PDB entry 2HJ9 | X-ray diffraction, 2.34 A resolution | chains A and C of the 4 polymer chains in the assembly

== Chain A ==
Molecule: Autoinducer 2-binding periplasmic protein luxP
Source organism: Vibrio harveyi
UniProtKB: P54300 (LUXP_VIBHA); residue numbers follow UniProt; this construct covers 27-365
Sequence (339 residues; numbered 27 to 365; the number before each row is that of its first residue):
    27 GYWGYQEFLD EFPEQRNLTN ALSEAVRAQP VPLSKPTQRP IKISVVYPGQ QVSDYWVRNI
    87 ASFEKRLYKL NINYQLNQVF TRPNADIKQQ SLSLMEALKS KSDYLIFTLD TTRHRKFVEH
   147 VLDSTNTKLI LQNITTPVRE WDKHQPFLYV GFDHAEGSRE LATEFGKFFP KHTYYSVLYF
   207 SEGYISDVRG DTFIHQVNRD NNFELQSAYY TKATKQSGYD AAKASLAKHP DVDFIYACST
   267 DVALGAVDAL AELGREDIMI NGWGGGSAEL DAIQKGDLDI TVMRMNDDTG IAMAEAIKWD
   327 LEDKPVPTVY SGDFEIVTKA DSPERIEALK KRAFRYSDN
Small-molecule neighbours: AI2 (3a-methyl-5,6-dihydro-furo[2,3-d][1,3,2]dioxaborole-2,2,6,6a-tetraol): Q77, S79, Y81, W82, N159, F206, R215, C264, S265, T266, W289, R310

== Chain C ==
Molecule: Autoinducer 2 sensor kinase/phosphatase luxQ
Source organism: Vibrio harveyi
Notes: EC 3.1.3.-; fragment: periplasmic domain (residues 53-271)
UniProtKB: P54302 (LUXQ_VIBHA); numbering as in UniProt (aligned over 53-271)
Sequence (221 residues; numbered 51 to 271; the number before each row is that of its first residue):
    51 GSKQQTSALI HNIFDSHFAA IQIHHDSNSK SEVIRDFYTD RDTDVLNFFF LSIDQSDPSH
   111 TPEFRFLTDH KGIIWDDGNA HFYGVNDLIL DSLANRVSFS NNWYYINVMT SIGSRHMLVR
   171 RVPILDPSTG EVLGFSFNAV VLDNNFALME KLKSESNVDN VVLVANSVPL ANSLIGDEPY
   231 NVADVLQRKS SDKRLDKLLV IETPIVVNAV TTELCLLTVQ D
Not modelled in the structure: 51, 239-247, 271
From the paper describing this entry:
  - mutagenesis - S81R, A221P: decreased signaling in response to AI-2
  - mutagenesis - L59A, L59F, M199V, K203R: decreased catalytic activity
  - mutagenesis - N152A, W153A: increased signaling in response to AI-2
  - mutagenesis - S81R, F132L, Y133A, F196A, A221P: decreased signaling in response to AI2
  - mutagenesis - N152A, W153A: increased signaling in response to AI2

== Chain A / chain C interface ==
Pairs across the interface - 47 pairs, chain A then chain C:
  I113(A) - D127(C)
  I113(A) - G128(C)
  K114(A) - H131(C)
  S117(A) - G128(C)  hydrogen bond (side chain-backbone)
  S117(A) - N129(C)
  S117(A) - H131(C)
  S117(A) - F132(C)
  L118(A) - H131(C)
  L120(A) - F132(C)  hydrophobic
  M121(A) - H131(C)
  M121(A) - F132(C)
  M121(A) - I162(C)  hydrophobic
  L124(A) - F132(C)  hydrophobic
  K125(A) - I162(C)
  T137(A) - L101(C)
  T138(A) - D104(C)  hydrogen bond (side chain-backbone)
  T138(A) - Q105(C)
  T138(A) - P108(C)
  T138(A) - T111(C)
  R139(A) - D127(C)  hydrogen bond (side chain-backbone)
  R139(A) - N129(C)  hydrogen bond
  K142(A) - P108(C)  hydrogen bond (side chain-backbone)
  K142(A) - T111(C)  hydrogen bond (side chain-backbone)
  F143(A) - N129(C)
  F143(A) - F132(C)  hydrophobic
  E145(A) - N194(C)
  E145(A) - F196(C)
  H146(A) - E113(C)  salt bridge
  H146(A) - Y133(C)
  H146(A) - V191(C)
  H146(A) - D193(C)  hydrogen bond (side chain-backbone)
  H146(A) - N194(C)  hydrogen bond (side chain-backbone)
  L148(A) - F196(C)  hydrophobic
  D149(A) - N222(C)
  D149(A) - L224(C)
  E166(A) - F196(C)
  W167(A) - F196(C)
  K169(A) - I225(C)
  H170(A) - F196(C)
  H170(A) - E200(C)  salt bridge
  H170(A) - S223(C)
  H170(A) - L224(C)
  H170(A) - I225(C)
  E208(A) - L101(C)
  E208(A) - S102(C)  hydrogen bond
  G209(A) - Q105(C)
  D213(A) - Q105(C)  hydrogen bond
Interface residues without a listed pair, chain A (29 interface residues in all): R141, V147, S207, Y210, Y236
Interface residues without a listed pair, chain C (29 interface residues in all): F98, S109, P112, S161, N195, A197
From the paper, about this interface:
  - hot spots on chain A (mutagenesis) - T138A, R139A, F143A, W167A: decreased signaling
  - hot spots on chain A (mutagenesis) - W167A (RH = 3.5 +/- 0.1 nm): abolished binding to AI-2
  - interface residues, chain C: F132(C)
  - hot spots on chain C (mutagenesis) - F132A (RH = 3.4 +/- 0.1 nm): abolished binding to AI-2
  - hot spots on chain C (mutagenesis) - F132A: decreased signaling

== In short ==
Chain A and chain C each contribute 29 residues to their interface, with 10 hydrogen bonds and 2 salt bridges.
Among the polar pairs are H146(A)-E113(C), H170(A)-E200(C) and S117(A)-G128(C). From the paper: S81R, F132L
and Y133A of chain C, among others, reduce signaling in response to AI2; the interface residue F132(C); 16
substitutions were tested in all.
Here chain A is Autoinducer 2-binding periplasmic protein luxP and chain C is Autoinducer 2 sensor
kinase/phosphatase luxQ, both from Vibrio harveyi. Entry 2HJ9 (Crystal structure of the Autoinducer-2-bound
form of Vibrio harveyi LuxP complexed with the periplasmic domain of ...) was determined by X-ray diffraction
together with 2HJE from the same study.
